1V1M - chains A and B; structure by X-ray diffraction, 2.00 A resolution.

[Chain A]
Molecule: 2-oxoisovalerate dehydrogenase alpha subunit
Organism: Homo sapiens
Notes: EC 1.2.4.4
Reference sequence: P12694 (ODBA_HUMAN); residues 1-400 here correspond to UniProt positions 46-445 (UniProt number = residue number + 45)
Sequence (400 residues; row label = number of the first residue in the row):
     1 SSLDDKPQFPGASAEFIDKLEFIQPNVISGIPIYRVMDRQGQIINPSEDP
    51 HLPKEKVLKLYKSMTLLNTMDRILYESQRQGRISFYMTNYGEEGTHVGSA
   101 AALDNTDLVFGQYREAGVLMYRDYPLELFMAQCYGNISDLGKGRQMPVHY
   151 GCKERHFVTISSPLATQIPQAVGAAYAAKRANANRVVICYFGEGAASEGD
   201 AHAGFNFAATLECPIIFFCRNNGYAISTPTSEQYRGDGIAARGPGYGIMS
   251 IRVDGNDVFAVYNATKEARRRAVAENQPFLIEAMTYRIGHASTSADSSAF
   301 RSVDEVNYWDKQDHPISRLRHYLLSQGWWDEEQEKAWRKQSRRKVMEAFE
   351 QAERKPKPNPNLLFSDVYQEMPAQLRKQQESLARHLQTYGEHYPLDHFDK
Unresolved in the structure: 1-5, 290-312
Sequence notes: engineered mutation A295 (Asp340 in P12694)
Metal / ion sites: K+: Q112, S161, P163, T166, Q167; Mn2+: E193, N222, Y224 (together with thiamine diphosphate)
Ligand contacts:
  - benzamidine (BEN): I73, E76, S77, Q80, R82, M346, F349
  - thiamine diphosphate (TPP): Q112, Y113, R114, S162, P163, L164, G192, E193, G194, A195, E198, R220, N222, Y224, A225, I226
Curated features (UniProtKB/Swiss-Prot):
  - binding site (thiamine diphosphate): Y113, R114, S162, G194, A195, R220
  - binding site (K(+)): S161, P163, T166, Q167
  - binding site (Mg(2+)): E193, N222, Y224
  - modified residue: S292 (Phosphoserine), T293 (Phosphothreonine), S294 (Phosphoserine), S302 (Phosphoserine), K311 (N6-acetyllysine), K335 (N6-succinyllysine)

[Chain B]
Molecule: 2-oxoisovalerate dehydrogenase beta subunit
Organism: Homo sapiens
Notes: EC 1.2.4.4
Reference sequence: P21953 (ODBB_HUMAN); residues 1-342 here correspond to UniProt positions 51-392 (UniProt number = residue number + 50)
Sequence (342 residues; each row starts with the number of its first residue):
     1 VAHFTFQPDPEPREYGQTQKMNLFQSVTSALDNSLAKDPTAVIFGEDVAF
    51 GGVFRCTVGLRDKYGKDRVFNTPLCEQGIVGFGIGIAVTGATAIAEIQFA
   101 DYIFPAFDQIVNEAAKYRYRSGDLFNCGSLTIRSPWGCVGHGALYHSQSP
   151 EAFFAHCPGIKVVIPRSPFQAKGLLLSCIEDKNPCIFFEPKILYRAAAEE
   201 VPIEPYNIPLSQAEVIQEGSDVTLVAWGTQVHVIREVASMAKEKLGVSCE
   251 VIDLRTIIPWDVDTICKSVIKTGRLLISHEAPLTGGFASEISSTVQEECF
   301 LNLEAPISRVCGYDTPFPHIFEPFYIPDKWKCYDALRKMINY
Unresolved in the structure: 1, 9-13
Metal / ion sites: K+: G128, L130, T131, C178, D181, N183
Ligand contacts: thiamine diphosphate (TPP): E46, D47, L74, E76, Q98, Y102
Curated features (UniProtKB/Swiss-Prot):
  - binding site (thiamine diphosphate): Y102
  - binding site (K(+)): G128, L130, T131, C178, D181, N183
  - modified residue (N6-acetyllysine): K182, K191

[Chain A / chain B interface]
Contacting residue pairs (88; chain A residue first):
  F110(A) with Y117(B)
  L140(A) with S121(B); G122(B)
  G141(A) with G122(B)
  K142(A) with G122(B)
  R144(A) with Y119(B), hydrogen bond (side chain-backbone); G122(B)
  Q145(A) with R120(B), hydrogen bond (side chain-backbone)
  G151(A) with L124(B)
  C152(A) with F125(B)
  K153(A) with L124(B); F125(B)
  F157(A) with F125(B)
  V158(A) with Y117(B); F125(B), hydrophobic
  T159(A) with R120(B); S121(B); F125(B)
  S161(A) with E113(B), hydrogen bond; R120(B)
  P163(A) with N112(B); E113(B)
  T166(A) with D108(B); Q109(B), hydrogen bond (backbone-side chain); E113(B), hydrogen bond
  P169(A) with G81(B); F82(B); Q109(B)
  Q170(A) with G81(B), hydrogen bond (backbone-backbone); I84(B); G85(B); Q109(B), hydrogen bond; E113(B), hydrogen bond; Y117(B), hydrogen bond
  G173(A) with F82(B); G85(B); I86(B)
  A174(A) with G85(B); I86(B); T89(B)
  Y176(A) with D67(B), hydrogen bond (side chain-backbone); F70(B); F82(B), hydrophobic
  A177(A) with T89(B)
  R180(A) with P39(B), hydrogen bond (side chain-backbone); T40(B); V42(B); D67(B), salt bridge; R68(B)
  G199(A) with Q77(B)
  D200(A) with Q77(B), hydrogen bond; Q109(B), hydrogen bond
  A203(A) with C75(B), hydrophobic; G78(B)
  N206(A) with P73(B)
  F207(A) with T72(B); P73(B); C75(B); G78(B); I79(B); F82(B), hydrophobic
  T210(A) with P73(B)
  L211(A) with F70(B), hydrophobic; N71(B); F82(B), hydrophobic
  L363(A) with Y119(B), hydrogen bond (backbone-side chain)
  S365(A) with Y119(B)
  D366(A) with R118(B); Y119(B), hydrogen bond (backbone-backbone); G122(B); D123(B)
  V367(A) with A115(B); Y119(B), hydrophobic; P158(B), hydrophobic; G159(B)
  Y368(A) with R118(B); G159(B), hydrogen bond (side chain-backbone); I160(B), hydrogen bond (side chain-backbone); K161(B); N183(B); I258(B)
  Q369(A) with R118(B); K182(B); N183(B), hydrogen bond (backbone-side chain)
  E370(A) with K161(B), salt bridge; N183(B), hydrogen bond
  Q374(A) with V262(B)
  K377(A) with E298(B), salt bridge
Other interface residues (no listed pair), chain A (41 interface residues in all): V172, L362, P372
Other interface residues (no listed pair), chain B (45 interface residues in all): V88, C157, P259

[Summary]
Chain A and chain B form an interface of 41 and 45 residues respectively; the contacts include 19 hydrogen
bonds and 3 salt bridges. Among the polar pairs are R180(A)-D67(B), E370(A)-K161(B) and K377(A)-E298(B).
Thiamine diphosphate is bound between chain A and chain B.
Chain A is 2-oxoisovalerate dehydrogenase alpha subunit and chain B is 2-oxoisovalerate dehydrogenase beta
subunit, both from Homo sapiens; the structure, Crosstalk between cofactor binding and the phosphorylation
loop conformation in the bckd machine, was determined by X-ray diffraction together with 1V11, 1V16 and 1V1R
from the same study.
